Entry 9CPH (electron microscopy, 3.34 A resolution); this record covers chains A and L of the 4 polymer chains in the assembly.

Chain A:
Protein: Induced myeloid leukemia cell differentiation protein Mcl-1
Organism: Homo sapiens
Amino-acid sequence (515 residues; numbered 805 to 1319; the number before each row is that of its first residue):
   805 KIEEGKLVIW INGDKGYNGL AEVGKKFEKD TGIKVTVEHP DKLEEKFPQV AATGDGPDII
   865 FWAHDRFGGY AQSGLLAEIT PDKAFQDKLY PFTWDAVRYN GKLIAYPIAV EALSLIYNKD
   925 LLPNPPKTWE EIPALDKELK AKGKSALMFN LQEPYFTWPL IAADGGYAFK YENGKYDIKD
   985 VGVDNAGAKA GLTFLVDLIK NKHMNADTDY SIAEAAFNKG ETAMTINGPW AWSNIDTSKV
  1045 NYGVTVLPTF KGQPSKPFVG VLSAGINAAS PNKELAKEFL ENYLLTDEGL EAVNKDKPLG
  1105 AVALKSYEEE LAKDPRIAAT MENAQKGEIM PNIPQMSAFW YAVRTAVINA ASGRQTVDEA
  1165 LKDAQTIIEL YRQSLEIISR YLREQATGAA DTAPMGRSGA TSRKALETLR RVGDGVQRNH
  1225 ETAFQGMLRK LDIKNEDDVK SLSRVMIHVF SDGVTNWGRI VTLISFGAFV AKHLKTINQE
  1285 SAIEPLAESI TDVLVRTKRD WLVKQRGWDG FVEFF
Disordered / not traced: 1200-1202

Chain L:
Protein: Synthetic antibody, Fab fragment, Light Chain
Organism: Homo sapiens
Notes: antibody fragment or engineered binder
Amino-acid sequence (214 residues; each row starts with the number of its first residue):
     3 AQMTQSPSSL SASVGDRVTI TCRASQSVSS AVAWYQQKPG KAPKLLIYSA SSLYSGVPSR
    63 FSGSRSGTDF TLTISSLQPE DFATYYCQQA SLTALLTFGQ GTKVEIKRTV AAPSVFIFPP
   123 SDSQLKSGTA SVVCLLNNFY PREAKVQWKV DNALQSGNSQ ESVTEQDSKD STYSLSSTLT
   183 LSKADYEKHK VYACEVTHQG LSSPVTKSFN RGEC
Disulfides: Cys24-Cys89, Cys136-Cys196

Chain A / chain L interface:
Pairs across the interface (16):
  Tyr894(A) - Leu94(L)  hydrophobic
  Phe896(A) - Leu94(L)
  Glu1112(A) - Gln28(L)
  Glu1112(A) - Ser29(L)
  Glu1113(A) - Gln28(L)
  Ala1116(A) - Val30(L)  hydrophobic
  Ala1122(A) - Arg67(L)
  Met1125(A) - Val30(L)  hydrophobic
  Met1125(A) - Ser32(L)
  Glu1126(A) - Ser32(L)
  Glu1126(A) - Arg67(L)  salt bridge
  Gln1129(A) - Ser32(L)
  Gln1129(A) - Ala33(L)
  Gln1129(A) - Ser51(L)  hydrogen bond
  Lys1130(A) - Ser51(L)  hydrogen bond (side chain-backbone)
  Lys1130(A) - Ser53(L)
Interface residues without a listed pair, chain A (11 interface residues in all): Pro895
Interface residues without a listed pair, chain L (12 interface residues in all): Ser31, Thr95, Ala96

In short:
11 residues of chain A and 12 residues of chain L are in contact, with 2 hydrogen bonds and 1 salt bridge.
Polar pairs include Glu1126(A)-Arg67(L), Gln1129(A)-Ser51(L) and Lys1130(A)-Ser51(L).
Here chain A is Induced myeloid leukemia cell differentiation protein Mcl-1 and chain L is Synthetic antibody,
Fab fragment, Light Chain, both from Homo sapiens. Entry 9CPH (Structural basis of BAK sequestration by MCL-1
and consequences for apoptosis initiation) was determined by electron microscopy, deposited together with
9CPE, 9CPF and 9CPN.
